Entry 6KLS (electron microscopy, 3.30 A resolution); this record covers chains B and E of the 6 polymer chains in the assembly.

# Chain B (and E)
Protein: cytochrome b subunit
Source organism: Aquifex aeolicus
Notes: chain E of this document is another copy of the same molecule, construct and numbering; everything in this record applies to it too
Sequence (410 residues; row label = number of the first residue in the row):
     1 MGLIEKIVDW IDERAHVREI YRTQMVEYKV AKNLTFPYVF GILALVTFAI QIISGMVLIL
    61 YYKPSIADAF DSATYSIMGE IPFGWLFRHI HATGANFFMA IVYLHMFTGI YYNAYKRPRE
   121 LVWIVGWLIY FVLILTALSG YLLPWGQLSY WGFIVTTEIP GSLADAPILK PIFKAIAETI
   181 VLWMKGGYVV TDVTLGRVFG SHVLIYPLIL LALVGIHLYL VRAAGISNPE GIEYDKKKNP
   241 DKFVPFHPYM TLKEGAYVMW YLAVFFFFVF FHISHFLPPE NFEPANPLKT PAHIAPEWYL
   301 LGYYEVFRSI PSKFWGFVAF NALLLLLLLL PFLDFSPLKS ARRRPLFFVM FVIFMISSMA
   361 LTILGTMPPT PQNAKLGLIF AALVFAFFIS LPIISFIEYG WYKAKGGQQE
Disordered / not traced: 1-6, 402-410
Ion coordination: heme Fe site 1: His91, His202; heme Fe site 2: His105, His217
Residues lining bound ligands:
  - DLX (2-[(2E,6E,10Z,14Z,18Z,23R)-3,7,11,15,19,23,27-heptamethyloctacosa-2,6,10,14,18-pentaenyl]naphthalene-1,4-dione), molecule 1: Ile20, Ile205, Leu208, Ile209, Ala212
  - DLX, molecule 2: Gln24, Leu45, Phe48, Ala49, Ile52, Ile53, Met56, Leu211, Gly215, Leu218, Tyr219, Arg222
  - DLX, molecule 3: Ile42, Leu45, Leu218, Val221, Arg222, Ile226
  - DLX, molecule 4: Ile53, Pro82, Phe83, Trp85, Leu86, Phe87, Ile90, Met259, Phe266
  - DLX, molecule 5: Leu128, Phe131, Val132, Leu135, Trp183, Tyr206, Ile209, Leu213, Ile216
  - heme (HEM), molecule 1: Tyr38, Val39, Phe40, Gly41, Ile42, Ala44, Leu45, Phe98, Val102, His105, Met106, Ala114, Arg119, Val122, Trp123, Gly126, Trp127, Ile129, Tyr130, Val214, His217, Leu218, Val221, Gly225, Ile226, Ser227
  - heme (HEM), molecule 2: Phe48, Gln51, Ile52, Gly55, Met56, Leu58, Ile59, Tyr62, Ala73, Arg88, His91, Ala92, Ala95, Phe98, Met99, Leu133, Thr136, Ala137, Gly140, Tyr141, Leu143, Pro144, Phe199, His202, Val203, Pro207, Leu210, Leu277
Reported in the primary citation:
  - heme coordination: His105, His217
  - binding site for heme: Tyr38, Arg119
  - binding site for DLX: Phe83, Arg222
  - self-association interface (contacts with another copy of this molecule); pairs are residue here / residue on that copy: Tyr61-Arg197

# Chain B / chain E interface
Residue-residue contacts (66; chain B residue first):
  Trp10(B) with Glu120(E); Phe332(E), hydrophobic
  Glu13(B) with Arg117(E), salt bridge; Pro118(E)
  Arg14(B) with Arg117(E); Pro118(E); Glu120(E), salt bridge; Leu220(E)
  Ala15(B) with Leu121(E), hydrophobic; Tyr219(E), hydrogen bond (backbone-side chain); Leu220(E), hydrophobic
  His16(B) with Tyr219(E); Ala223(E)
  Ile20(B) with Tyr219(E)
  Ile52(B) with Leu208(E), hydrophobic
  Met56(B) with Leu204(E), hydrophobic; Ile205(E)
  Ile59(B) with Gly200(E); Val203(E), hydrophobic; Leu204(E), hydrophobic
  Leu60(B) with Gly196(E); Arg197(E), hydrogen bond (backbone-backbone); Gly200(E); Ser201(E); Ile205(E), hydrophobic
  Tyr61(B) with Arg197(E)
  Lys63(B) with Pro64(E); Ser65(E); Asp192(E), salt bridge; Gly196(E)
  Pro64(B) with Lys63(E); Pro64(E)
  Ser65(B) with Lys63(E); Asp68(E)
  Asp68(B) with Ser65(E); Asp68(E)
  Arg117(B) with Glu13(E), salt bridge; Arg14(E)
  Pro118(B) with Glu13(E); Arg14(E)
  Glu120(B) with Trp10(E); Arg14(E), salt bridge
  Leu121(B) with Ala15(E), hydrophobic
  Asp192(B) with Lys63(E), salt bridge
  Gly196(B) with Leu60(E); Lys63(E)
  Arg197(B) with Leu60(E), hydrogen bond (backbone-backbone); Tyr61(E)
  Gly200(B) with Ile59(E); Leu60(E)
  Ser201(B) with Leu60(E)
  Val203(B) with Ile59(E), hydrophobic; Leu204(E)
  Leu204(B) with Met56(E), hydrophobic; Ile59(E), hydrophobic; Val203(E)
  Ile205(B) with Met56(E); Leu60(E), hydrophobic
  Leu208(B) with Ile52(E), hydrophobic
  Tyr219(B) with Ala15(E), hydrogen bond (side chain-backbone); His16(E); Ile20(E)
  Leu220(B) with Arg14(E); Ala15(E), hydrophobic
  Ala223(B) with His16(E)
  Phe332(B) with Trp10(E), hydrophobic
Other interface residues (no listed pair), chain B (37 interface residues in all): Ile11, Tyr62, Val193, Phe199, Leu211
Other interface residues (no listed pair), chain E (37 interface residues in all): Ile11, Tyr62, Val193, Phe199, Leu211

# Summary
Chain B and chain E each contribute 37 residues to their interface, with 4 hydrogen bonds and 6 salt bridges.
Among the polar pairs are Glu13(B)-Arg117(E), Arg14(B)-Glu120(E) and Lys63(B)-Asp192(E). The paper reports a
binding site for heme at Tyr38(B) and Arg119(B); a binding site for DLX at Phe83(B) and Arg222(B).
Both chains are cytochrome b subunit (Aquifex aeolicus). Entry 6KLS (Hyperthermophilic respiratory Complex
III) was determined by electron microscopy, deposited together with 6KLV.
